PDB entry 7W01 | electron microscopy, 3.30 A resolution | chain A

# Chain A
Molecule: Phospholipid-transporting ATPase ABCA3
Source organism: Homo sapiens
Notes: EC 7.6.2.1, 7.6.2.2
UniProtKB: Q99758 (ABCA3_HUMAN); residue numbers follow UniProt; this construct covers 1-1704
Chain sequence (1748 residues; numbered -20 to 1727; the number before each row is that of its first residue; numbers below 1 keep their minus sign (Met-20 is residue -20)):
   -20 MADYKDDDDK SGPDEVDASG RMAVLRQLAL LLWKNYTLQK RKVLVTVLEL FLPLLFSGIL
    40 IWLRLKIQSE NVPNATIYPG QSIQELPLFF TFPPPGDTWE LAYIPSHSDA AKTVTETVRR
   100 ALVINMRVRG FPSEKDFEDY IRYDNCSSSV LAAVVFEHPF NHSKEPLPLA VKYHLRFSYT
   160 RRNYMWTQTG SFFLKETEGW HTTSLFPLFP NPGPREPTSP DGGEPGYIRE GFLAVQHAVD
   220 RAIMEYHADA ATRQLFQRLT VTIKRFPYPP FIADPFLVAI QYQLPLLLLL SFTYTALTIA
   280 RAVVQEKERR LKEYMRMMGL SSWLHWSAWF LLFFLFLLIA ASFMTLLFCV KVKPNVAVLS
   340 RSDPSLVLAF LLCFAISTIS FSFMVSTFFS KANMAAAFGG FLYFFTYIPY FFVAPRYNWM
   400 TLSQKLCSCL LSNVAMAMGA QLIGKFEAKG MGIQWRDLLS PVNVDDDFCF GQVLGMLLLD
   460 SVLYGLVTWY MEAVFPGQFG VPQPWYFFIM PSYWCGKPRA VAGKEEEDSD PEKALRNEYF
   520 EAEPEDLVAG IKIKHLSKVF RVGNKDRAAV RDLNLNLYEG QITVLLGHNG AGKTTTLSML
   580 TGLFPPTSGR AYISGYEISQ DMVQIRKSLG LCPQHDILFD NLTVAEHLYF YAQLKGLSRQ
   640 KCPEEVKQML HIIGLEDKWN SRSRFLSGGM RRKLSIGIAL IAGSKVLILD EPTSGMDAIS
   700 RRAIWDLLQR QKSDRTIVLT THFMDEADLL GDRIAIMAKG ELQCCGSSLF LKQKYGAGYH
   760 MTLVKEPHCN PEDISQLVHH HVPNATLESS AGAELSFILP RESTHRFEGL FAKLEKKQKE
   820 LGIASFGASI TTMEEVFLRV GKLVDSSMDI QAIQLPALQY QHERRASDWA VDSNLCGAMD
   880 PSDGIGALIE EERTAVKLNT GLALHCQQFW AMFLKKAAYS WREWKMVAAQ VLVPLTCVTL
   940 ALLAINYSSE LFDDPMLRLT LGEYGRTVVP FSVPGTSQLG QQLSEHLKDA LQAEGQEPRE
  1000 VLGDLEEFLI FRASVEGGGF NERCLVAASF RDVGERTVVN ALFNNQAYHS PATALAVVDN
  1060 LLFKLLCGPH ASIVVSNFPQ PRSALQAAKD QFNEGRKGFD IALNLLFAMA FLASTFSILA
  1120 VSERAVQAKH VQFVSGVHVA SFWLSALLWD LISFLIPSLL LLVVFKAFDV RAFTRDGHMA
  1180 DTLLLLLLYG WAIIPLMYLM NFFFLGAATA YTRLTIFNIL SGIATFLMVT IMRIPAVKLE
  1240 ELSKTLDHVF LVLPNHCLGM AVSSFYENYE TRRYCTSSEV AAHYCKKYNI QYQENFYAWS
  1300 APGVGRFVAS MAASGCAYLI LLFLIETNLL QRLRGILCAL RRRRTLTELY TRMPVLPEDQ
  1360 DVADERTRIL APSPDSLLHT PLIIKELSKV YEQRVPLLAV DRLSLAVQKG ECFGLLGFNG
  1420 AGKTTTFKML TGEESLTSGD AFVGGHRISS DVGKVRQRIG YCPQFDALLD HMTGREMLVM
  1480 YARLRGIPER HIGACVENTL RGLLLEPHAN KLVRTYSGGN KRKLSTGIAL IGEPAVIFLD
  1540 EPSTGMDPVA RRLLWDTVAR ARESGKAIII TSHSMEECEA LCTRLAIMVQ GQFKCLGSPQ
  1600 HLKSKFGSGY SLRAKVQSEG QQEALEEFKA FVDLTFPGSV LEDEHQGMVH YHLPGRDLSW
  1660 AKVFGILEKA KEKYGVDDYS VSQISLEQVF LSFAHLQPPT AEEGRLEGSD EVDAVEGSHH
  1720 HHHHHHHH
Disordered / not traced: -20 to 0, 164-176, 492-515, 858-894, 1000-1003, 1333-1354, 1699-1727
Sequence notes: initiating methionine (-20); expression tag (-19 to 0, 1705-1727)
Disulfides: Cys1274-Cys1284
Glycans and other covalent adducts: N-acetylglucosamine (NAG) linked to Asn124, Asn140
Residues lining bound ligands:
  - 1,2-dimyristoyl-sn-glycero-3-phosphocholine (PX4), molecule 1: Phe360, Met363, Phe367, Phe368, Ser369, Lys370, Met373, Phe377, Leu381, Leu410, Lys924, Ala927, Leu931, Val932
  - 1,2-dimyristoyl-sn-glycero-3-phosphocholine (PX4), molecule 2: Lys370, Asn372, Met373, Ala376, Phe377, Gly379, Phe380, Phe383, Tyr918, Glu922, Lys924, Met925, Ala928, Phe1110, Ile1117, Gly1205, Ala1206, Ala1207, Tyr1210, Thr1211, Thr1214, Ile1215
Swiss-Prot annotation at these positions:
  - binding site (ATP): Gly566 to Thr573, Gly1416 to Thr1423
  - site: Lys174, Glu175 (Cleavage)
  - glycosylation (N-linked (GlcNAc...) asparagine): Asn14, Asn53, Asn124, Asn140, Asn620, Asn783
  - natural variant: Arg43 (R43L: In SMDP3; uncertain significance), Leu101 (L101P: In SMDP3), Gln215 (Q215K: In SMDP3), Arg280 (R280C: In SMDP3; uncertain significance), Arg288 (R288K: In SMDP3; uncertain significance), Leu290 (L290M: In a breast cancer sample), Glu292 (E292V: In SMDP3; uncertain significance), Asn568 (N568D: In SMDP3), Leu579 (L579P: In SMDP3; uncertain significance), Arg605 (R605Q: In SMDP3; uncertain significance), Glu690 (E690K: In SMDP3), Glu801 (E801D: In a breast cancer sample), 14 further natural variant entries in UniProt
  - mutagenesis: Asn53 (N53Q: Does not affect N-glycosylation. Does not affect protein expression. Does not affect lamellar body membrane location), Asn124 (N124Q: Loss of N-glycosylation. Reduces protein expression by 50%. Affects anterograde trafficking; when associated with Q-140. Reduces protein expression by 85%; when associated with Q-140 ...), Asn140 (N140Q: Loss of N-glycosylation. Reduces protein expression by 50%. Affects anterograde trafficking; when associated with Q-124. Reduces protein expression by 85%; when associated with Q-140 ...), Leu173 to Lys174 (Loss of proteolytic processing), Ser693 (S693L: Does not affect protein oligomerization), Asn945 (N945Q: Does not affect lamellar body membrane location. Does not affect protein expression. Does not affect proteolytic processing), Gly1221 (G1221A: Decreases ATP hydrolysis activity of 15% compared to the wild-type; G1221T: Decreases ATP hydrolysis activity of 36% compared to the wild-type ...), Leu1580 (L1580A: Decreases ATP hydrolysis activity of 13% compared to the wild-type; L1580F: Decreases ATP hydrolysis activity of 13% compared to the wild-type ...)
From the paper describing this entry:
  - post-translational modification sites: Asn124, Asn140
  - catalytic residues: Glu690, Glu1540
  - mutagenesis - K21A, K21A/R280A, R280A, R280A/R1212A, K370A/K924A, E690Q/E1540Q, K924A, R1212A: decreased catalytic activity
  - binding site for the ligand POV: Arg280, Thr1208, Thr1211, Arg1212
  - binding site for 1,2-dimyristoyl-sn-glycero-3-phosphocholine: Lys370, Asn372, Lys924
  - mutagenesis - K21A, R280A, K924A, R1212A: unchanged expression
  - disease-associated variants - L101P, L982P: decreased localization (citing earlier work)

# In short
Chain A binds 1,2-dimyristoyl-sn-glycero-3-phosphocholine. Covalently linked N-acetylglucosamine: at Asn124
and Asn140. Curated annotation (UniProt) lists 16 ATP-binding residues and 9 mutagenesis sites. From the
paper: catalytic residues Glu690 and Glu1540; K21A, K21A/R280A and R280A, among others, reduce catalytic
activity; 10 substitutions were tested in all.
Chain A is Phospholipid-transporting ATPase ABCA3 (Homo sapiens); the structure, Cryo-EM structure of
nucleotide-free ABCA3, was determined by electron microscopy, deposited together with 7W02.
